8SX7 - chain A; structure by electron microscopy, 2.70 A resolution.

[Chain A]
Molecule: Multidrug resistance-associated protein 4
Organism: Bos taurus
UniProt: F1MUC1 (F1MUC1_BOVIN); the construct has insertions or renumbered stretches relative to UniProt, so the offset changes along the chain: 1-102 = UniProt 1-102; 178-1325 = UniProt 103-1250
Sequence (1325 residues; each row starts with the number of its first residue):
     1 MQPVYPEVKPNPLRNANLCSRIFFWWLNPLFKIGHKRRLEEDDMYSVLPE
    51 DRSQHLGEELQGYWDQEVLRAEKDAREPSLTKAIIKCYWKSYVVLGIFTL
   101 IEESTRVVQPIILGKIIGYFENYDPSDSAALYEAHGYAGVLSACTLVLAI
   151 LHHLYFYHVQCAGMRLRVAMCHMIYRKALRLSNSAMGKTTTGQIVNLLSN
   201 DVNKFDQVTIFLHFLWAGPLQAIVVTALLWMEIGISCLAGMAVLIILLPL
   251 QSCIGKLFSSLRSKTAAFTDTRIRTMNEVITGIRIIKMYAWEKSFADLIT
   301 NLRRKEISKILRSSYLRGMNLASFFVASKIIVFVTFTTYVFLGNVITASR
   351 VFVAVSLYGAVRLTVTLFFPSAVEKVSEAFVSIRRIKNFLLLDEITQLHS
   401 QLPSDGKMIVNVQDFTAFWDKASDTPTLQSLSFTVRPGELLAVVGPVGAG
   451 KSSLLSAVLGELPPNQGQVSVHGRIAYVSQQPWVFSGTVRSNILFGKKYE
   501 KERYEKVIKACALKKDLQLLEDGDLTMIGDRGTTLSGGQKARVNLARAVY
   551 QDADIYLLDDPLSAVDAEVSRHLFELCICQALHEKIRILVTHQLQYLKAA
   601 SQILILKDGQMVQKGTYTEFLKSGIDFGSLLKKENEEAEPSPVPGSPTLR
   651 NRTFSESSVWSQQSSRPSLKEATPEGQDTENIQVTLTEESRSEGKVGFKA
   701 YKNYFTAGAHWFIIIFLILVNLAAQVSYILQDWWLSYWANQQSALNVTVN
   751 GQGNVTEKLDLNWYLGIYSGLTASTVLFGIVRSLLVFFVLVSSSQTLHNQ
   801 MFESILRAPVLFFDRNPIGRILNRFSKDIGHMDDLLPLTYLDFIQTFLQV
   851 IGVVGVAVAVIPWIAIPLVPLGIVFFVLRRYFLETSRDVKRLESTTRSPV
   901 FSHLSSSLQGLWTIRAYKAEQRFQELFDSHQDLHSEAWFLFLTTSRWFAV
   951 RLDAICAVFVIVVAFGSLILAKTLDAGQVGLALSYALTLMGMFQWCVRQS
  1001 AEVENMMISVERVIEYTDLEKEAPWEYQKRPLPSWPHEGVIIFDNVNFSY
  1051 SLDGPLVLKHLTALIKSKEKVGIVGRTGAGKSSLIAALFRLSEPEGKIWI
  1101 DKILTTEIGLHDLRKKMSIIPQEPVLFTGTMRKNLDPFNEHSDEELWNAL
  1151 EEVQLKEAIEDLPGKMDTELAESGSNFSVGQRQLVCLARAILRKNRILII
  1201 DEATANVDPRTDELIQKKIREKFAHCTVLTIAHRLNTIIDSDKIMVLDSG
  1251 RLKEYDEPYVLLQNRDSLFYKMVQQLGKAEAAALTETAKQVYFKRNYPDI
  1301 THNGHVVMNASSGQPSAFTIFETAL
Unresolved in the structure: 1-9, 395-408, 616-692, 746-755, 1299-1325
Sequence notes: insertion (103-177)
Residues lining bound ligands: 17-oxoandrost-5-en-3beta-yl hydrogen sulfate (ZWY): His152, Phe156, Phe211, Phe324, Arg362, Leu363, Leu367, Phe368, Gln845, Thr846, Gln849, Arg946, Gly991, Met992, Gln994, Trp995, Arg998
Reported in the primary citation:
  - catalytic residues: Glu1202 (by similarity / conservation)
  - binding site for 17-oxoandrost-5-en-3beta-yl hydrogen sulfate: Phe156, Phe211, Phe324, Arg362, Leu363, Leu367, Phe368, Asp842, Gln845, Gln849, Trp995
  - contacts within the chain: Asp842-Trp995 (hydrogen bond)
  - conformationally variable residues (side-chain flip): Phe156, Phe324, Arg946

[Summary]
Bound to chain A: 17-oxoandrost-5-en-3beta-yl hydrogen sulfate. From the paper: the catalytic residue Glu1202;
a binding site for 17-oxoandrost-5-en-3beta-yl hydrogen sulfate at Phe156, Phe211 and Phe324 among others.
Chain A is Multidrug resistance-associated protein 4 (Bos taurus); the structure, Bovine multidrug resistance
protein 4 (MRP4) bound to DHEA-S in MSP lipid nanodisc, was determined by electron microscopy together with
8SWN, 8SX8, 8SX9, 8SXA and 8SXB from the same study.
